PDB entry 5R4A | X-ray diffraction, 1.20 A resolution | chains A and C of the 5 polymer chains in the assembly

# Chain A
Molecule: gamma-chymotrypsin
Source organism: Bos taurus
Notes: EC 3.4.21.1
UniProtKB: P00766 (CTRA_BOVIN); numbering as in UniProt (aligned over 1-13)
Sequence (13 residues; numbered 1 to 13; the number before each row is that of its first residue):
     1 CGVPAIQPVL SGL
Unresolved in the structure: 11-13

# Chain C
Molecule: gamma-chymotrypsin
Source organism: Bos taurus
Notes: EC 3.4.21.1
UniProtKB: P00766 (CTRA_BOVIN); residues 149-245 here = UniProt positions 149-245
Sequence (97 residues; row label = number of the first residue in the row):
   149 ANTPDRLQQA SLPLLSNTNC KKYWGTKIKD AMICAGASGV SSCMGDSGGP LVCKKNGAWT
   209 LVGIVSWGSS TCSTSTPGVY ARVTALVNWV QQTLAAN
Unresolved in the structure: 149-150
Disulfides: C168-C182, C191-C220
UniProt features mapped onto this chain:
  - active site: S195 (Charge relay system)

# How chain A and chain C interact
Contacting residue pairs (5; chain A residue first):
  G2(A) with A206(C); W207(C), hydrogen bond (backbone-backbone)
  P4(A) with W207(C)
  V9(A) with Q157(C), hydrogen bond (backbone-side chain)
  L10(A) with Q157(C)
Interface residues without a listed pair, chain A (7 interface residues in all): C1, V3, P8
Interface residues without a listed pair, chain C (5 interface residues in all): S159, G205

# In short
Chain A and chain C form an interface of 7 and 5 residues respectively; the contacts include 2 hydrogen bonds.
Among the polar pairs are V9(A)-Q157(C) and G2(A)-W207(C). Curated annotation (UniProt) lists active-site
residue S195(C) on chain C.
Here chain A is gamma-chymotrypsin and chain C is gamma-chymotrypsin, both from Bos taurus. Entry 5R4A
(Crystal Structure of deuterated gamma-Chymotrypsin at pH 9, room temperature) was determined by X-ray
diffraction.
